2QJB - chains A and B of the 4 polymer chains in the assembly; structure by X-ray diffraction, 2.50 A resolution.

== Chain A (and B) ==
Name: Bone morphogenetic protein 2
Organism: Homo sapiens
Notes: fragment: mature part (residues 283-396); chain B of this document is another copy of the same molecule, construct and numbering; everything in this record applies to it too
Reference sequence: P12643 (BMP2_HUMAN); residues 1-114 here correspond to UniProt positions 283-396 (UniProt number = residue number + 282)
Amino-acid sequence (116 residues; numbered -1 to 114; the number before each row is that of its first residue; numbers below 1 keep their minus sign (Met-1 is residue -1)):
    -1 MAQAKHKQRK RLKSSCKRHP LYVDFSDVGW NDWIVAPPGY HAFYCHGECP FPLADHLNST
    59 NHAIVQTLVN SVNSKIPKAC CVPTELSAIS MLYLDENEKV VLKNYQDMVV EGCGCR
Unresolved in the structure: -1 to 11 (chain B: -1 to 10)
Construct notes: expression tag (-1 to 0)
Disulfide bonds: Cys14-Cys79, Cys43-Cys111, Cys47-Cys113
Curated features (UniProtKB/Swiss-Prot):
  - glycosylation: Asn56 (N-linked (GlcNAc...) (high mannose) asparagine)

== Chain A / chain B interface ==
Contacting residue pairs (39; chain A residue first):
  Val21(A) with Val63(B), hydrophobic
  Trp28(A) with Leu66(B), hydrophobic
  Tyr38(A) with Val63(B)
  Ala40(A) with His60(B), hydrogen bond (backbone-side chain)
  Phe41(A) with His60(B), hydrogen bond (backbone-side chain)
  Tyr42(A) with Gln64(B); Pro75(B)
  His44(A) with Pro75(B)
  Thr58(A) with Leu84(B); Asp105(B)
  Asn59(A) with Gln104(B), hydrogen bond (side chain-backbone); Asp105(B); Met106(B)
  His60(A) with Ala40(B), hydrogen bond (side chain-backbone); Phe41(B), hydrogen bond (side chain-backbone); Asp105(B), hydrogen bond (backbone-backbone); Met106(B); Val108(B)
  Val63(A) with Tyr38(B)
  Gln64(A) with Tyr42(B)
  Leu66(A) with Trp28(B), hydrophobic
  Pro75(A) with Tyr42(B); His44(B)
  Cys78(A) with Cys78(B), disulfide; Val80(B), hydrophobic
  Val80(A) with Cys78(B), hydrophobic; Val80(B), hydrophobic; Arg114(B)
  Pro81(A) with Arg114(B)
  Leu84(A) with His60(B)
  Tyr103(A) with Asn59(B)
  Gln104(A) with Asn59(B), hydrogen bond (backbone-side chain)
  Asp105(A) with Asn59(B); His60(B), hydrogen bond (backbone-backbone)
  Met106(A) with Asn59(B); His60(B)
  Val108(A) with His60(B)
  Arg114(A) with Val80(B); Pro81(B)
Other interface residues (no listed pair), chain A (30 interface residues in all): Leu19, Cys43, Val67, Val70, Lys73, Ile74
Other interface residues (no listed pair), chain B (30 interface residues in all): Leu19, Val21, Asp25, Val26, Thr58, Val67, Ile74, Tyr103, Val107
Cross-chain cystine bridges: Cys78(A)-Cys78(B)

== In short ==
Chain A and chain B each contribute 30 residues to their interface, with 1 disulfide bond and 8 hydrogen
bonds. Polar pairs include Ala40(A)-His60(B), Phe41(A)-His60(B) and Asn59(A)-Gln104(B).
Both chains are Bone morphogenetic protein 2 (Homo sapiens). Entry 2QJB (Crystal structure analysis of BMP-2
in complex with BMPR-IA variant IA/IB) was determined by X-ray diffraction, deposited together with 2QJ9 and
2QJA.
